1RYP - chains E and F of the 28 polymer chains in the assembly; structure by X-ray diffraction, 1.90 A resolution.

== Chain E ==
Name: 20S proteasome
Source organism: Saccharomyces cerevisiae
Notes: EC 3.4.99.46; engineered mutation(s): CHAINS H, V, T1A, CHAIN L, Z, K33R
Reference sequence: P32379 (PSA5_YEAST); residue numbers follow UniProt; this construct covers 9-250
Amino-acid sequence (242 residues; each row starts with the number of its first residue):
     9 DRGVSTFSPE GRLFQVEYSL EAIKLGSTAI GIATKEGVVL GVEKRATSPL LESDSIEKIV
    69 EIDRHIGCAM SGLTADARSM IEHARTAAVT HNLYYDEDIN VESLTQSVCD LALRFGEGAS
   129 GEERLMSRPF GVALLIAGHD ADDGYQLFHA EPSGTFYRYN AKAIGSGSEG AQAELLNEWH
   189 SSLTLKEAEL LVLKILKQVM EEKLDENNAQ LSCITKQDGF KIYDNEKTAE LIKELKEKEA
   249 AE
Bound ions: Mg2+: E105 (shared with 2 residues of chain M)

== Chain F ==
Name: 20S proteasome
Source organism: Saccharomyces cerevisiae
Notes: EC 3.4.99.46; engineered mutation(s): CHAINS H, V, T1A, CHAIN L, Z, K33R
Reference sequence: P40302 (PSA1_YEAST); residues 2-234 here = UniProt positions 2-234
Amino-acid sequence (233 residues; numbered 2 to 234; the number before each row is that of its first residue):
     2 FRNNYDGDTV TFSPTGRLFQ VEYALEAIKQ GSVTVGLRSN THAVLVALKR NADELSSYQK
    62 KIIKCDEHMG LSLAGLAPDA RVLSNYLRQQ CNYSSLVFNR KLAVERAGHL LCDKAQKNTQ
   122 SYGGRPYGVG LLIIGYDKSG AHLLEFQPSG NVTELYGTAI GARSQGAKTY LERTLDTFIK
   182 IDGNPDELIK AGVEAISQSL RDESLTVDNL SIAIVGKDTP FTIYDGEAVA KYI
Curated features (UniProtKB/Swiss-Prot):
  - modified residue: S14 (Phosphoserine)
  - cross-link: K191 (Glycyl lysine isopeptide (Lys-Gly) (interchain with G-Cter in ubiquitin))

== Chain E / chain F interface ==
Pairs across the interface (49):
  S13(E) - G124(F)  hydrogen bond (side chain-backbone)
  S13(E) - R126(F)
  T14(E) - G8(F)  hydrogen bond (side chain-backbone)
  T14(E) - Q21(F)
  F15(E) - Q21(F)  hydrogen bond (backbone-side chain)
  F15(E) - Y24(F)
  F15(E) - L77(F)  hydrophobic
  F15(E) - R126(F)
  F15(E) - P127(F)
  F15(E) - G129(F)
  S16(E) - Y24(F)
  P17(E) - R3(F)
  P17(E) - Y24(F)  hydrophobic
  G19(E) - Y24(F)
  G19(E) - A28(F)
  R20(E) - Q31(F)
  L21(E) - R126(F)
  Q114(E) - R82(F)
  D118(E) - R82(F)  salt bridge
  L121(E) - P79(F)  hydrophobic
  L121(E) - D80(F)
  L121(E) - R126(F)
  E125(E) - G124(F)
  G126(E) - Y123(F)
  A127(E) - G124(F)
  A127(E) - G125(F)
  S128(E) - N119(F)  hydrogen bond (backbone-side chain)
  S128(E) - S122(F)
  S128(E) - G125(F)
  G129(E) - K115(F)
  R132(E) - R126(F)
  S161(E) - P79(F)
  G162(E) - P79(F)
  T163(E) - Q60(F)
  T163(E) - P79(F)
  Y165(E) - R51(F)
  Y165(E) - S58(F)
  Y165(E) - Q60(F)
  R166(E) - S57(F)
  R166(E) - S58(F)  hydrogen bond (backbone-backbone)
  Y167(E) - A53(F)
  Y167(E) - D54(F)
  Y167(E) - L56(F)
  Y167(E) - S57(F)
  N168(E) - L56(F)  hydrogen bond (backbone-backbone)
  A169(E) - L56(F)
  Q180(E) - D54(F)
  L183(E) - L56(F)
  L184(E) - L56(F)  hydrophobic
Also at the interface, not in a pair above, chain E (34 interface residues in all): R10, G11, E18, E110, K170, W187
Also at the interface, not in a pair above, chain F (35 interface residues in all): N4, D7, A25, E27, N52, E55, K61, A78, K118

== In short ==
34 residues of chain E face 35 of chain F across their interface, with 6 hydrogen bonds and 1 salt bridge.
Polar contacts include D118(E)-R82(F), S13(E)-G124(F) and T14(E)-G8(F).
Chain E is 20S proteasome and chain F is 20S proteasome, both from Saccharomyces cerevisiae; the structure,
Crystal structure of the 20S proteasome from yeast at 2.4 angstroms resolution, was determined by X-ray
diffraction.
